PDB entry 7U22 | X-ray diffraction, 3.87 A resolution | chains A and B of the 8 polymer chains in the assembly

# Chain A (and B)
Name: DNA-directed RNA polymerase subunit alpha
Organism: Mycobacterium tuberculosis
Notes: EC 2.7.7.6; chain B of this document is another copy of the same molecule, construct and numbering; everything in this record applies to it too
Reference sequence: A5U8D3 (RPOA_MYCTA); numbering as in UniProt (aligned over 1-347)
Amino-acid sequence (347 residues; numbered 1 to 347; the number before each row is that of its first residue):
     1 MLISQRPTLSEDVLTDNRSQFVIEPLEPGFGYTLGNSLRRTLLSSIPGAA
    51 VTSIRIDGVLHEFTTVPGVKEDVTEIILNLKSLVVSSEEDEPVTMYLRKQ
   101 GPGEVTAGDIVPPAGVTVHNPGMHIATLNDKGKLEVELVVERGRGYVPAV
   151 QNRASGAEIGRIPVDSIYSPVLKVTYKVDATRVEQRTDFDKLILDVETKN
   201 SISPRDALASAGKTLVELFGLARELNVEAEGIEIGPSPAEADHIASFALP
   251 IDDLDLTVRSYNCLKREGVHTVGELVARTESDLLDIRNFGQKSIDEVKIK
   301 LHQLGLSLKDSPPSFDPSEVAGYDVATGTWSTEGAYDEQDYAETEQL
Not modelled in the structure: 1-2, 227-347 (chain B: 1-5, 233-347)

# How chain A and chain B interact
Contacting residue pairs (60; chain A residue first):
  Ile3(A) - Glu141(B)
  Ile3(A) - Arg142(B)
  Ile3(A) - Tyr168(B)
  Gln5(A) - Arg144(B)
  Thr8(A) - Leu218(B)
  Ser10(A) - Leu221(B)
  Glu27(A) - Ser44(B)
  Glu27(A) - Arg144(B)  salt bridge
  Gly29(A) - Arg40(B)  hydrogen bond (backbone-side chain)
  Phe30(A) - Arg40(B)
  Phe30(A) - Thr41(B)
  Thr33(A) - Asn36(B)  hydrogen bond (side chain-backbone)
  Thr33(A) - Ser37(B)  hydrogen bond (side chain-backbone)
  Thr33(A) - Arg40(B)
  Leu34(A) - Leu218(B)  hydrophobic
  Ser37(A) - Thr33(B)  hydrogen bond (side chain-backbone)
  Ser37(A) - Ser37(B)  hydrogen bond
  Leu38(A) - Phe219(B)  hydrophobic
  Arg40(A) - Gly29(B)  hydrogen bond (side chain-backbone)
  Arg40(A) - Tyr32(B)
  Arg40(A) - Thr33(B)  hydrogen bond
  Thr41(A) - Phe30(B)
  Thr41(A) - Thr33(B)
  Ser45(A) - Glu27(B)
  Ser45(A) - Phe30(B)
  Arg142(A) - Glu228(B)  salt bridge
  Arg144(A) - Glu27(B)  salt bridge
  Glu184(A) - Val150(B)
  Gln185(A) - Gln151(B)
  Arg205(A) - Leu225(B)
  Asp206(A) - Asn226(B)
  Leu208(A) - Ala222(B)
  Ala209(A) - Ala222(B)
  Ala209(A) - Arg223(B)
  Ser210(A) - Ala229(B)  hydrogen bond (side chain-backbone)
  Gly212(A) - Phe219(B)
  Gly212(A) - Ala222(B)
  Lys213(A) - Arg223(B)
  Lys213(A) - Val227(B)
  Lys213(A) - Glu230(B)
  Thr214(A) - Glu230(B)  hydrogen bond
  Leu215(A) - Phe219(B)  hydrophobic
  Val216(A) - Val216(B)
  Val216(A) - Phe219(B)  hydrophobic
  Val216(A) - Gly220(B)
  Val216(A) - Arg223(B)
  Glu217(A) - Glu230(B)
  Glu217(A) - Ile232(B)
  Phe219(A) - Leu34(B)  hydrophobic
  Phe219(A) - Gly212(B)
  Phe219(A) - Leu215(B)  hydrophobic
  Phe219(A) - Val216(B)
  Phe219(A) - Phe219(B)  hydrophobic
  Gly220(A) - Val216(B)
  Leu221(A) - Thr8(B)
  Ala222(A) - Leu208(B)
  Ala222(A) - Ala209(B)
  Ala222(A) - Gly212(B)
  Arg223(A) - Lys213(B)
  Asn226(A) - Arg205(B)
Interface residues without a listed pair, chain A (40 interface residues in all): Leu26, Ser44, Pro47, Asp188, Leu218
Interface residues without a listed pair, chain B (40 interface residues in all): Leu26, Ser45

# In short
Chain A and chain B each contribute 40 residues to their interface; the contacts include 9 hydrogen bonds and
3 salt bridges. Among the polar pairs are Glu27(A)-Arg144(B), Arg142(A)-Glu228(B) and Gly29(A)-Arg40(B).
Chain A and chain B are both DNA-directed RNA polymerase subunit alpha (Mycobacterium tuberculosis); the
structure, Mycobacterium tuberculosis RNA polymerase sigma A holoenzyme open promoter complex containing
UMN-7, was determined by X-ray diffraction.
